PDB entry 7DPF | electron microscopy, 3.20 A resolution | chains 1 and 4 of the 4 polymer chains in the assembly

# Chain 1
Protein: Virion protein 1
From: Coxsackievirus B1
UniProtKB: W8GTF7 (W8GTF7_9ENTO); residues 1-278 here = UniProt positions 1-278
Amino-acid sequence (278 residues; row label = number of the first residue in the row):
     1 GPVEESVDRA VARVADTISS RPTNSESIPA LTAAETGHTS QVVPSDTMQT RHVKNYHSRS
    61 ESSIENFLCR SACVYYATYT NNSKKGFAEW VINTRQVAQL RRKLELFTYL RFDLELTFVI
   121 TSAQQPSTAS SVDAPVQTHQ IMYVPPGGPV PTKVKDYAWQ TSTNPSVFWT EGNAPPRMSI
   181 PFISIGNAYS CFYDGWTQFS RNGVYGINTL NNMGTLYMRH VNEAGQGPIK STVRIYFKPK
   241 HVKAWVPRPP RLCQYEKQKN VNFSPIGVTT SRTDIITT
Disordered / not traced: 1-11
Sequence notes: variant Lys84 (Glu in W8GTF7)

# Chain 4
Protein: Capsid protein VP4
From: Coxsackievirus B1
UniProtKB: A0A2S1FMR1 (A0A2S1FMR1_9ENTO); residues 1-69 here = UniProt positions 1-69
Amino-acid sequence (69 residues; row label = number of the first residue in the row):
     1 MGAQVSTQKT GAHETGLNAS GNSVIHYTNI NYYKDAASNS ANRQDFTQDP GKFTEPVKDI
    61 MVKTMPALN
Disordered / not traced: 1-2, 12-24
Sequence notes: variant Val24 (Ile in A0A2S1FMR1)

# Chain 1 / chain 4 interface
Contacting residue pairs (35):
  Ala12(1) with Phe46(4), hydrophobic; Gln48(4)
  Ser27(1) with Thr64(4)
  Ile28(1) with Lys63(4); Thr64(4), hydrogen bond (backbone-backbone)
  Pro29(1) with Lys63(4)
  Ala33(1) with Ala67(4), hydrophobic
  Gly37(1) with Pro56(4)
  His38(1) with Thr54(4); Glu55(4); Met61(4)
  Thr39(1) with Thr54(4), hydrogen bond (backbone-backbone)
  Gln41(1) with Glu55(4); Lys63(4)
  Val42(1) with Lys63(4)
  Asp46(1) with Lys63(4), salt bridge
  Arg59(1) with Gln48(4)
  Ser60(1) with Lys9(4), hydrogen bond; Phe46(4)
  Ser63(1) with Phe46(4)
  Glu65(1) with Ala41(4); Asn42(4), hydrogen bond (side chain-backbone); Arg43(4); Asp45(4)
  Asn66(1) with Arg43(4)
  Cys69(1) with Ala41(4), hydrophobic; Arg43(4), hydrogen bond (backbone-side chain)
  Asp113(1) with Ala37(4)
  Ser179(1) with Ala37(4)
  Pro181(1) with Ala37(4), hydrophobic
  Lys240(1) with Ala37(4), hydrogen bond (side chain-backbone); Asn39(4), hydrogen bond (side chain-backbone)
  His241(1) with Ser40(4), hydrogen bond (side chain-backbone); Asn42(4)
  Pro247(1) with Phe53(4)
Also at the interface, not in a pair above, chain 1 (26 interface residues in all): Thr36, Val43, Ser58
Also at the interface, not in a pair above, chain 4 (22 interface residues in all): Ala36, Ser38, Val57, Pro66

# Summary
The interface between chain 1 and chain 4 involves 26 residues on one side and 22 on the other; the contacts
include 8 hydrogen bonds and 1 salt bridge. Polar pairs include Asp46(1)-Lys63(4), Ser60(1)-Lys9(4) and
Glu65(1)-Asn42(4).
Chain 1 is Virion protein 1 and chain 4 is Capsid protein VP4, both from Coxsackievirus B1; the structure,
Cryo-EM structure of Coxsackievirus B1 mature virion, was determined by electron microscopy together with
7DPG, 7DPZ, 7DQ1 and 7DQ4 from the same study.
